4K0K - chains A and P of the 23 polymer chains in the assembly; structure by X-ray diffraction, 3.40 A resolution.

== Chain A ==
Molecule: 16S ribosomal RNA
Organism: Thermus thermophilus
Sequence (1517 nucleotides; numbered 6 to 1522; the number before each row is that of its first residue):
     6 UGGAGAGUUU GAUCCUGGCU CAGGGUGAAC GCUGGCGGCG UGCCUAAGAC AUGCAAGUCG
    66 UGCGGGCCGC GGGAUUUUAC UCCGUGGUCA GCGGCGGACG GGUGAGUAAC GCGUGGGUGA
   126 CCUACCCGGA AGAGGGGGAC AACCCGGGGA AACUCGGGCU AAUCCCCCAU GUGGACCCGC
   186 CCCUUGGGGU GUGUCCAAAG GGCUUUGCCC GCUUCCGGAU GGGCCCGCGU CCCAUCAGCU
   246 AGUUGGUGGG GUAAUGGCCC ACCAAGGCGA CGACGGGUAG CCGGUCUGAG AGGAUGGCCG
   306 GCCACAGGGG CACUGAGACA CGGGCCCCAC UCCUACGGGA GGCAGCAGUU AGGAAUCUUC
   366 CGCAAUGGGC GCAAGCCUGA CGGAGCGACG CCGCUUGGAG GAAGAAGCCC UUCGGGGUGU
   426 AAACUCCUGA ACCCGGGACG AAACCCCCGA CGAGGGGACU GACGGUACCG GGGUAAUAGC
   486 GCCGGCCAAC UCCGUGCCAG CAGCCGCGGU AAUACGGAGG GCGCGAGCGU UACCCGGAUU
   546 CACUGGGCGU AAAGGGCGUG UAGGCGGCCU GGGGCGUCCC AUGUGAAAGA CCACGGCUCA
   606 ACCGUGGGGG AGCGUGGGAU ACGCUCAGGC UAGACGGUGG GAGAGGGUGG UGGAAUUCCC
   666 GGAGUAGCGG UGAAAUGCGC AGAUACCGGG AGGAACGCCG AUGGCGAAGG CAGCCACCUG
   726 GUCCACCCGU GACGCUGAGG CGCGAAAGCG UGGGGAGCAA ACCGGAUUAG AUACCCGGGU
   786 AGUCCACGCC CUAAACGAUG CGCGCUAGGU CUCUGGGUCU CCUGGGGGCC GAAGCUAACG
   846 CGUUAAGCGC GCCGCCUGGG GAGUACGGCC GCAAGGCUGA AACUCAAAGG AAUUGACGGG
   906 GGCCCGCACA AGCGGUGGAG CAUGUGGUUU AAUUCGAAGC AACGCGAAGA ACCUUACCAG
   966 GCCUUGACAU GCUAGGGAAC CCGGGUGAAA GCCUGGGGUG CCCCGCGAGG GGAGCCCUAG
  1026 CACAGGUGCU GCAUGGCCGU CGUCAGCUCG UGCCGUGAGG UGUUGGGUUA AGUCCCGCAA
  1086 CGAGCGCAAC CCCCGCCGUU AGUUGCCAGC GGUUCGGCCG GGCACUCUAA CGGGACUGCC
  1146 CGCGAAAGCG GGAGGAAGGA GGGGACGACG UCUGGUCAGC AUGGCCCUUA CGGCCUGGGC
  1206 GACACACGUG CUACAAUGCC CACUACAAAG CGAUGCCACC CGGCAACGGG GAGCUAAUCG
  1266 CAAAAAGGUG GGCCCAGUUC GGAUUGGGGU CUGCAACCCG ACCCCAUGAA GCCGGAAUCG
  1326 CUAGUAAUCG CGGAUCAGCC AUGCCGCGGU GAAUACGUUC CCGGGCCUUG UACACACCGC
  1386 CCGUCACGCC AUGGGAGCGG GCUCUACCCG AAGUCGCCGG GAGCCUACGG GCAGGCGCCG
  1446 AGGGUAGGGC CCGUGACUGG GGCGAAGUCG UAACAAGGUA GCUGUACCGG AAGGUGCGGC
  1506 UGGAUCACCU CCUUUCU
Not modelled in the structure: 1512-1517
Construct notes: conflict A79 (G131378 in 55771382)

== Chain P ==
Name: 30S ribosomal protein S16
Organism: Thermus thermophilus
Reference sequence: Q5SJH3 (RS16_THET8); residues 1-84 here = UniProt positions 1-84
Amino-acid sequence (84 residues; numbered 1 to 84; the number before each row is that of its first residue):
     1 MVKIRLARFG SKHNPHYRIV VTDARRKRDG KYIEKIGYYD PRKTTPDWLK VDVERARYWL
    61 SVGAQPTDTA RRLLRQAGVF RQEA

== Chain A / chain P interface ==
Contacting residue pairs (93):
  C44(A) with Ser11(P), phosphate contact; Lys12(P), salt bridge to the phosphate; His13(P), phosphate contact
  G45(A) with Ser11(P), phosphate contact; Lys12(P), hydrogen bond to the phosphate
  C104(A) with Arg25(P), hydrogen bond to the sugar
  G105(A) with Arg25(P), sugar contact
  G106(A) with Lys27(P), phosphate contact
  A129(A) with Met1(P), base contact; Arg25(P), base contact
  C130(A) with Met1(P), hydrogen bond to the base
  C131(A) with Met1(P), sugar contact; Gly63(P), base contact; Ala64(P), sugar contact; Gln65(P), hydrogen bond to the sugar
  C132(A) with Ser61(P), hydrogen bond to the sugar; Val62(P), sugar contact; Gly63(P), sugar contact
  G223(A) with Val62(P), hydrogen bond to the base
  A224(A) with Val2(P), sugar contact; Tyr58(P), sugar contact; Trp59(P), sugar contact; Val62(P), sugar contact
  U225(A) with Asp23(P), hydrogen bond to the sugar; Ile33(P), phosphate contact; Trp59(P), phosphate contact
  G226(A) with Asp23(P), sugar contact; Arg25(P), hydrogen bond to the sugar
  G305(A) with Lys27(P), salt bridge to the phosphate; Asp29(P), sugar contact; Gly30(P), phosphate contact; Lys31(P), phosphate contact
  G306(A) with Arg26(P), phosphate contact; Lys27(P), salt bridge to the phosphate; Gly30(P), phosphate contact; Lys31(P), hydrogen bond to the phosphate
  C307(A) with Arg26(P), salt bridge to the phosphate
  A370(A) with Tyr17(P), hydrogen bond to the sugar
  U371(A) with Leu6(P), hydrogen bond to the sugar; Tyr17(P), sugar contact; Arg28(P), hydrogen bond to the base; Thr69(P), hydrogen bond to the phosphate
  G372(A) with Arg5(P), hydrogen bond to the phosphate; Leu6(P), hydrogen bond to the phosphate; Arg28(P), sugar contact; Thr67(P), hydrogen bond to the phosphate; Thr69(P), phosphate contact
  G373(A) with Lys3(P), salt bridge to the phosphate; Arg5(P), salt bridge to the phosphate; Ala24(P), sugar contact
  C386(A) with Arg28(P), hydrogen bond to the phosphate
  G387(A) with Arg8(P), hydrogen bond to the phosphate; Arg28(P), salt bridge to the phosphate
  G388(A) with Arg8(P), salt bridge to the phosphate; Lys12(P), phosphate contact; His13(P), hydrogen bond to the phosphate
  A389(A) with Lys12(P), salt bridge to the phosphate; His13(P), salt bridge to the phosphate
  C444(A) with Arg42(P), base contact; Lys43(P), hydrogen bond to the phosphate
  G445(A) with Pro41(P), sugar contact; Arg42(P), sugar contact; Lys43(P), salt bridge to the phosphate
  A447(A) with Lys43(P), salt bridge to the phosphate; Arg72(P), hydrogen bond to the phosphate
  A448(A) with Asp68(P), hydrogen bond to the sugar; Arg72(P), sugar contact
  C449(A) with Asp68(P), sugar contact
  G457(A) with Gln82(P), base contact
  A458(A) with Arg75(P), salt bridge to the phosphate; Phe80(P), sugar contact; Arg81(P), hydrogen bond to the phosphate; Gln82(P), hydrogen bond to the sugar
  G459(A) with Arg75(P), salt bridge to the phosphate; Arg81(P), hydrogen bond to the phosphate
  A591(A) with Lys31(P), base contact
  A592(A) with Arg18(P), phosphate contact; Tyr32(P), hydrogen bond to the sugar
  A593(A) with Arg18(P), salt bridge to the phosphate
  G601(A) with Asn14(P), base contact; Thr44(P), sugar contact
  C607(A) with Ser11(P), hydrogen bond to the sugar
  C608(A) with Gly10(P), hydrogen bond to the phosphate; Ser11(P), sugar contact; Asn14(P), sugar contact; His16(P), sugar contact
  G609(A) with Phe9(P), phosphate contact; Gly10(P), hydrogen bond to the phosphate; His16(P), sugar contact
  U610(A) with Arg18(P), salt bridge to the phosphate; Lys35(P), salt bridge to the phosphate; Tyr38(P), phosphate contact
  G611(A) with Lys35(P), salt bridge to the phosphate
Also at the interface, not in a pair above, chain A (45 interface residues in all): A321, G374, G460, C468
Also at the interface, not in a pair above, chain P (49 interface residues in all): Pro15, Ala70

== Overview ==
The interface between chain A and chain P involves 45 residues on one side and 49 on the other; the contacts
include 29 hydrogen bonds and 18 salt bridges. Among the polar pairs are C130(A)-Met1(P), G223(A)-Val62(P) and
U371(A)-Arg28(P).
Chain A is 16S ribosomal RNA and chain P is 30S ribosomal protein S16, both from Thermus thermophilus; the
structure, Crystal structure of the Thermus thermophilus 30S ribosomal subunit complexed with a serine-ASL and
mRNA containing ..., was determined by X-ray diffraction (same publication as 4JV5 and 4JYA).
